Entry 7NAX (electron microscopy, 2.96 A resolution); this record covers chains A and M of the 20 polymer chains in the assembly.

Chain A:
Molecule: 16S rRNA
Organism: Escherichia coli
Sequence (1542 nucleotides; each row starts with the number of its first residue):
     1 AAAUUGAAGA GUUUGAUCAU GGCUCAGAUU GAACGCUGGC GGCAGGCCUA ACACAUGCAA
    61 GUCGAACGGU AACAGGAAGA AGCUUGCUUC UUUGCUGACG AGUGGCGGAC GGGUGAGUAA
   121 UGUCUGGGAA ACUGCCUGAU GGAGGGGGAU AACUACUGGA AACGGUAGCU AAUACCGCAU
   181 AACGUCGCAA GACCAAAGAG GGGGACCUUC GGGCCUCUUG CCAUCGGAUG UGCCCAGAUG
   241 GGAUUAGCUA GUAGGUGGGG UAACGGCUCA CCUAGGCGAC GAUCCCUAGC UGGUCUGAGA
   301 GGAUGACCAG CCACACUGGA ACUGAGACAC GGUCCAGACU CCUACGGGAG GCAGCAGUGG
   361 GGAAUAUUGC ACAAUGGGCG CAAGCCUGAU GCAGCCAUGC CGCGUGUAUG AAGAAGGCCU
   421 UCGGGUUGUA AAGUACUUUC AGCGGGGAGG AAGGGAGUAA AGUUAAUACC UUUGCUCAUU
   481 GACGUUACCC GCAGAAGAAG CACCGGCUAA CUCCGUGCCA GCAGCCXCGG UAAUACGGAG
   541 GGUGCAAGCG UUAAUCGGAA UUACUGGGCG UAAAGCGCAC GCAGGCGGUU UGUUAAGUCA
   601 GAUGUGAAAU CCCCGGGCUC AACCUGGGAA CUGCAUCUGA UACUGGCAAG CUUGAGUCUC
   661 GUAGAGGGGG GUAGAAUUCC AGGUGUAGCG GUGAAAUGCG UAGAGAUCUG GAGGAAUACC
   721 GGUGGCGAAG GCGGCCCCCU GGACGAAGAC UGACGCUCAG GUGCGAAAGC GUGGGGAGCA
   781 AACAGGAUUA GAUACCCUGG UAGUCCACGC CGUAAACGAU GUCGACUUGG AGGUUGUGCC
   841 CUUGAGGCGU GGCUUCCGGA GCUAACGCGU UAAGUCGACC GCCUGGGGAG UACGGCCGCA
   901 AGGUUAAAAC UCAAAUGAAU UGACGGGGGC CCGCACAAGC GGUGGAGCAU GUGGUUUAAU
   961 UCGAUGXAAC GCGAAGAACC UUACCUGGUC UUGACAUCCA CGGAAGUUUU CAGAGAUGAG
  1021 AAUGUGCCUU CGGGAACCGU GAGACAGGUG CUGCAUGGCU GUCGUCAGCU CGUGUUGUGA
  1081 AAUGUUGGGU UAAGUCCCGC AACGAGCGCA ACCCUUAUCC UUUGUUGCCA GCGGUCCGGC
  1141 CGGGAACUCA AAGGAGACUG CCAGUGAUAA ACUGGAGGAA GGUGGGGAUG ACGUCAAGUC
  1201 AUCAUGGCCC UUACGACCAG GGCUACACAC GUGCUACAAU GGCGCAUACA AAGAGAAGCG
  1261 ACCUCGCGAG AGCAAGCGGA CCUCAUAAAG UGCGUCGUAG UCCGGAUUGG AGUCUGCAAC
  1321 UCGACUCCAU GAAGUCGGAA UCGCUAGUAA UCGUGGAUCA GAAUGCCACG GUGAAUACGU
  1381 UCCCGGGCCU UGUACACACC GCCCGUXACA CCAUGGGAGU GGGUUGCAAA AGAAGUAGGU
  1441 AGCUUAACCU UCGGGAGGGC GCUUACCACU UUGUGAUUCA UGACUGGGGU GAAGUCGUAA
  1501 CAAGGUAACC GUAGGGGAAC CUGCGGUUGG AUCACCUCCU UA
Disordered / not traced: 1401-1407, 1495-1501, 1541-1542
Modified positions: PSU (pseudouridine-5'-monophosphate) at position 516, G7M (N7-methyl-guanosine-5'-monophosphate) at position 527, 2MG (2N-methylguanosine-5'-monophosphate) at position 966, 5MC (5-methylcytidine-5'-monophosphate) at position 967, 2MG (2N-methylguanosine-5'-monophosphate) at position 1207, 4OC (4n,o2'-methylcytidine-5'-monophosphate) at position 1402, 5MC (5-methylcytidine-5'-monophosphate) at position 1407, UR3 (3-methyluridine-5'-monophoshate) at position 1498, 2MG (2N-methylguanosine-5'-monophosphate) at position 1516, MA6 (6N-dimethyladenosine-5'-monophoshate) at position 1518, MA6 (6N-dimethyladenosine-5'-monophoshate) at position 1519
Bound ions: Mg2+ site 1 near U14 (its only coordinating residue here); Mg2+ site 2 near G21 (its only coordinating residue here); Mg2+ site 3: C48, G115; Mg2+ site 4 near A53 (its only coordinating residue here); Mg2+ site 5 near U56 (its only coordinating residue here); Mg2+ site 6: A59, U387; Mg2+ site 7 near A66 (its only coordinating residue here); Mg2+ site 8 near G100 (its only coordinating residue here); Mg2+ site 9: A109, G331; Mg2+ site 10 near G111 (its only coordinating residue here); Mg2+ site 11 near G113 (its only coordinating residue here); Mg2+ site 12: A116, G117, G289; 66 more Mg2+ sites not listed
Reported in the primary citation:
  - contacts within the chain: U921-A1534, A923-U1532, A1507-G1530 (pi stacking)
  - conformationally variable residues (register shift): U1393 to A1396

Chain M:
Name: 30S ribosomal protein S13
Organism: Escherichia coli
UniProtKB: C3SR52 (C3SR52_ECOLX); numbering as in UniProt (aligned over 1-118)
Sequence (118 residues; numbered 1 to 118; the number before each row is that of its first residue):
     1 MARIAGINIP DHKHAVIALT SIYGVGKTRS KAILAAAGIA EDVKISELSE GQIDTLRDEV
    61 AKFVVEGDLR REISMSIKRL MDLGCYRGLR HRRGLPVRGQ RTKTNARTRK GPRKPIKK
Disordered / not traced: 1, 116-118

How chain A and chain M interact:
Residue-residue contacts (76):
  G947(A) with Arg107(M), phosphate contact; Thr108(M), hydrogen bond to the phosphate
  C948(A) with Asn105(M), phosphate contact; Ala106(M), phosphate contact; Arg107(M), hydrogen bond to the phosphate; Thr108(M), hydrogen bond to the phosphate
  A949(A) with Gln100(M), phosphate contact; Asn105(M), hydrogen bond to the base
  U950(A) with Arg101(M), salt bridge to the phosphate; Thr104(M), base contact; Asn105(M), base contact
  G951(A) with Arg101(M), salt bridge to the phosphate
  U952(A) with Lys103(M), base contact
  G953(A) with Lys103(M), base contact
  G954(A) with Lys103(M), hydrogen bond to the base
  A1225(A) with Arg101(M), phosphate contact; Thr102(M), hydrogen bond to the phosphate; Lys103(M), hydrogen bond to the phosphate
  C1226(A) with Arg90(M), salt bridge to the phosphate; Arg93(M), salt bridge to the phosphate; Thr102(M), hydrogen bond to the sugar; Lys103(M), base contact; Lys110(M), hydrogen bond to the sugar
  A1227(A) with Leu95(M), phosphate contact; Lys110(M), salt bridge to the phosphate; Lys114(M), sugar contact
  C1228(A) with Lys103(M), hydrogen bond to the base; Arg107(M), salt bridge to the phosphate; Lys110(M), salt bridge to the phosphate; Arg113(M), phosphate contact; Lys114(M), hydrogen bond to the phosphate
  A1229(A) with Arg113(M), salt bridge to the phosphate
  C1243(A) with Lys27(M), sugar contact
  U1295(A) with His14(M), sugar contact
  C1296(A) with His14(M), salt bridge to the phosphate
  C1302(A) with His14(M), hydrogen bond to the base; Ile17(M), sugar contact
  A1306(A) with Thr108(M), hydrogen bond to the sugar
  U1307(A) with Gln100(M), hydrogen bond to the phosphate; Thr108(M), sugar contact; Arg109(M), sugar contact
  U1308(A) with Ile77(M), sugar contact; His91(M), hydrogen bond to the phosphate; Pro96(M), phosphate contact; Val97(M), hydrogen bond to the phosphate; Arg98(M), salt bridge to the phosphate; Gln100(M), hydrogen bond to the phosphate
  G1309(A) with Ile73(M), sugar contact; Ser76(M), hydrogen bond to the sugar; Ile77(M), sugar contact; Arg87(M), salt bridge to the phosphate; His91(M), salt bridge to the phosphate; Val97(M), phosphate contact; Arg98(M), salt bridge to the phosphate
  G1310(A) with Arg79(M), salt bridge to the phosphate; Arg87(M), salt bridge to the phosphate
  U1321(A) with Tyr86(M), sugar contact
  C1322(A) with Tyr86(M), phosphate contact; Gly99(M), sugar contact
  G1323(A) with Arg98(M), phosphate contact; Gly99(M), phosphate contact
  C1328(A) with Thr28(M), hydrogen bond to the phosphate; Arg29(M), hydrogen bond to the sugar
  A1329(A) with Gly24(M), hydrogen bond to the phosphate; Val25(M), hydrogen bond to the phosphate; Gly26(M), hydrogen bond to the phosphate; Lys27(M), phosphate contact; Thr28(M), phosphate contact; Arg29(M), hydrogen bond to the phosphate; Leu69(M), sugar contact
  U1330(A) with Ile22(M), phosphate contact; Tyr23(M), phosphate contact; Gly24(M), hydrogen bond to the phosphate; Val25(M), hydrogen bond to the phosphate; Gly26(M), phosphate contact
  G1331(A) with Tyr23(M), phosphate contact
Other interface residues (no listed pair), chain A (33 interface residues in all): A946, G1297, C1320, A1332
Other interface residues (no listed pair), chain M (41 interface residues in all): Lys13, Leu80, Pro112

In short:
The interface between chain A and chain M involves 33 residues on one side and 41 on the other; the contacts
include 26 hydrogen bonds and 15 salt bridges. Among the polar pairs are A949(A)-Asn105(M), G954(A)-Lys103(M)
and C1228(A)-Lys103(M). From the paper: conformational variability at U1393(A); contacts within the chain
involving U921(A), A1534(A) and A923(A) among others.
Chain A is 16S rRNA and chain M is 30S ribosomal protein S13, both from Escherichia coli; the structure,
Complete Bacterial 30S ribosomal subunit assembly complex state I (Consensus Refinement), was determined by
electron microscopy together with 7AF3, 7AF5, 7AF8, 7AFA, 7AFD, 7AFH and 17 further entries from the same
study.
